8D7H - chains A and E of the 6 polymer chains in the assembly; structure by electron microscopy, 3.40 A resolution.

[Chain A (and E)]
Protein: Cytokine receptor-like factor 1
From: Homo sapiens
Notes: chain E of this document is another copy of the same molecule, construct and numbering; everything in this record applies to it too
UniProtKB: O75462 (CRLF1_HUMAN); residues 38-422 here = UniProt positions 38-422
Chain sequence (395 residues; each row starts with the number of its first residue):
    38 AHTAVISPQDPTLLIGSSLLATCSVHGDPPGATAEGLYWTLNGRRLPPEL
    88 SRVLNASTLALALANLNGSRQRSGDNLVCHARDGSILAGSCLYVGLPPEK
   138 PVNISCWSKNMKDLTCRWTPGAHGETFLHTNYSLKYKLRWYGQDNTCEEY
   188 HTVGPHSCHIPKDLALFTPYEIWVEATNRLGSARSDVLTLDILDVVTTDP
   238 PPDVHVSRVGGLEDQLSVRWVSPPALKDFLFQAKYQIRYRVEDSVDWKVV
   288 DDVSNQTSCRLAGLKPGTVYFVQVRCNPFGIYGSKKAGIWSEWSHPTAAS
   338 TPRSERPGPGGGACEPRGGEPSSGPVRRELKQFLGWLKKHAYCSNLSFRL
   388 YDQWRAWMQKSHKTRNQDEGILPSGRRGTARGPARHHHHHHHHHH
Not modelled in the structure: 38, 342-432
Cystine bridges: C60-C116, C143-C153, C184-C195
Glycans and other covalent adducts: N-acetylglucosamine (NAG) linked to N92, N104, N140, N168, N292
Construct notes: expression tag (423-432)
Curated features (UniProtKB/Swiss-Prot):
  - motif: W327 to S331 (WSXWS motif)
  - modified residue: S219 (Phosphoserine)
  - glycosylation (N-linked (GlcNAc...) asparagine): N92, N104, N140, N168, N292, N382
  - natural variant: L74 (L74P: In CISS1), Y75 (Y75D: In CISS1), W76 (W76G: In CISS1), R81 (R81H: In CISS1), N113 (N113I: In CISS1), L114 (L114P: In CISS1), P138 (P138L: In CISS1), S145 (S145P: In CISS1), R216 (R216C: In CISS1), F268 (F268S: In CISS1), W284 (W284C: In CISS1), R312 (R312P: In CISS1), 2 further natural variant entries in UniProt
From the paper describing this entry:
  - self-association interface (contacts with another copy of this molecule); pairs are residue here / residue on that copy: R245-E279 (salt bridge), V306-V306, H332-H332, A335-A335

[How chain A and chain E interact]
Contacting residue pairs (9; chain A residue first):
  R245(A) with E279(E), salt bridge
  E279(A) with R245(E), salt bridge; S337(E)
  V306(A) with V306(E), hydrophobic; S337(E)
  H332(A) with H332(E)
  A335(A) with A335(E), hydrophobic
  S337(A) with E279(E); V306(E)
Other interface residues (no listed pair), chain A (8 interface residues in all): F308, R340
Other interface residues (no listed pair), chain E (8 interface residues in all): F308, R340

[Summary]
The chain A/chain E interface involves 8 residues from each chain; the contacts include 2 salt bridges. Its
one salt-bridged contact is R245(A)-E279(E). N-acetylglucosamine is covalently linked to N92(A), N104(A),
N140(A), N168(A) and N292(A). The paper reports a self-association interface involving R245(A), E279(A) and
V306(A) among others.
Both chains are Cytokine receptor-like factor 1 (Homo sapiens). Entry 8D7H (Cryo-EM structure of human CLCF1
in complex with CRLF1 and CNTFR alpha) was determined by electron microscopy, deposited together with 8D74,
8D7R, 8D82 and 8D85.
